PDB entry 4CEU | X-ray diffraction, 1.58 A resolution | chains B and C of the 3 polymer chains in the assembly

== Chain B ==
Molecule: Urease subunit beta
Organism: Sporosarcina pasteurii
Notes: EC 3.5.1.5
UniProtKB: P41021 (URE2_BACPA); residues 1-126 here = UniProt positions 1-126
Chain sequence (126 residues; numbered 1 to 126; the number before each row is that of its first residue):
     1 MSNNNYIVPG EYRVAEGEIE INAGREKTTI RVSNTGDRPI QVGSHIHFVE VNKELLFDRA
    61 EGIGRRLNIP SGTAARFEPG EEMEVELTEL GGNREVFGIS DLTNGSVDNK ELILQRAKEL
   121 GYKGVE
Disordered / not traced: 1-4

== Chain C ==
Molecule: Urease subunit alpha
Organism: Sporosarcina pasteurii
Notes: EC 3.5.1.5
UniProtKB: P41020 (URE1_BACPA); the construct has insertions or renumbered stretches relative to UniProt, so the offset changes along the chain: 1-28 = UniProt 1-28; 30-570 = UniProt 29-569
Chain sequence (570 residues; each row starts with the number of its first residue):
     1 MKINRQQYAE SYGPTVGDEV RLADTDLWIE VEKDYTTYGD EVNFGGGKVL REGMGENGTY
    61 TRTENVLDLL LTNALILDYT GIYKADIGVK DGYIVGIGKG GNPDIMDGVT PNMIVGTATE
   121 VIAAEGKIVT AGGIDTHVHF INPDQVDVAL ANGITTLFGG GTGPAEGSKA TTVTPGPWNI
   181 EKMLKSTEGL PINVGILGKG HGSSIAPIME QIDAGAAGLK IHEDWGATPA SIDRSLTVAD
   241 EADVQVAIHS DTLNEAGFLE DTLRAINGRV IHSFHVEGAG GGHAPDIMAM AGHPNVLPSS
   301 TNPTRPFTVN TIDEHLDMLM VCHHLKQNIP EDVAFADSRI RPETIAAEDI LHDLGIISMM
   361 STDALAMGRA GEMVLRTWQT ADKMKKQRGP LAEEKNGSDN FRLKRYVSKY TINPAIAQGI
   421 AHEVGSIEEG KFADLVLWEP KFFGVKADRV IKGGIIAYAQ IGDPSASIPT PQPVMGRRMY
   481 GTVGDLIHDT NITFMSKSSI QQGVPAKLGL KRRIGTVKNC RNIGKKDMKW NDVTTDIDIN
   541 PETYEVKVDG EVLTCEPVKE LPMAQRYFLF
Differences from the reference sequence: conflict Glu19 (Arg in P41020), Trp28 (Gly in P41020), Thr36 (Tyr35 in P41020), Thr37 (Tyr36 in P41020), Tyr38 (Leu37 in P41020), Leu263 (Val262 in P41020), Ile420 (Met419 in P41020); insertion (29)
Modified / non-standard residues: Lys220 (lysine nz-carboxylic acid; KCX)
Curated features (UniProtKB/Swiss-Prot):
  - active site: His324 (Proton donor)
Bound ions: Ni2+ site 1: His137, His139, Lys220, Asp363 (together with hydroxide ion); Ni2+ site 2: Lys220, His249, His275 (together with hydroxide ion)
Ligand contacts: hydroxide ion (OH): His137, His139, Lys220, His249, His275, Gly280, Asp363

== How chain B and chain C interact ==
Pairs across the interface - 95 pairs, chain B then chain C:
  Ile7(B) - Arg21(C)
  Ile7(B) - Asp24(C)
  Ile7(B) - Asp26(C)
  Val8(B) - Arg21(C)
  Pro9(B) - Ala23(C)
  Pro9(B) - Lys441(C)
  Pro9(B) - Tyr567(C)
  Gly10(B) - Val20(C)
  Gly10(B) - Arg21(C)
  Gly10(B) - Ala23(C)  hydrogen bond (backbone-backbone)
  Gly10(B) - Pro440(C)
  Gly10(B) - Lys441(C)
  Glu11(B) - Val20(C)
  Glu11(B) - Arg21(C)  salt bridge
  Glu11(B) - Trp28(C)
  Tyr12(B) - Ala9(C)
  Tyr12(B) - Pro14(C)
  Tyr12(B) - Glu19(C)
  Tyr12(B) - Val20(C)  hydrophobic
  Tyr12(B) - Gly126(C)
  Arg13(B) - Asp18(C)
  Arg13(B) - Glu19(C)  salt bridge
  Arg13(B) - Trp28(C)
  Val14(B) - Arg5(C)
  Val14(B) - Gln6(C)
  Val14(B) - Ala9(C)  hydrophobic
  Val14(B) - Asp18(C)
  Ala15(B) - Arg5(C)
  Ala15(B) - Gly17(C)
  Ala15(B) - Asp18(C)  hydrogen bond (backbone-side chain)
  Glu16(B) - Arg5(C)  hydrogen bond (backbone-side chain)
  Gly17(B) - Arg5(C)
  Glu18(B) - Lys2(C)
  Glu18(B) - Ile3(C)
  Ile19(B) - Lys2(C)
  Ile19(B) - Ile3(C)  hydrogen bond (backbone-backbone)
  Ile19(B) - Arg5(C)
  Ile19(B) - Tyr8(C)  hydrophobic
  Ile19(B) - Tyr38(C)  hydrophobic
  Glu20(B) - Met1(C)
  Glu20(B) - Lys2(C)
  Glu20(B) - Tyr38(C)
  Ile21(B) - Met1(C)  hydrogen bond (backbone-backbone)
  Ile21(B) - Ile3(C)  hydrophobic
  Ile21(B) - Tyr38(C)
  Ile21(B) - Gly39(C)
  Asn22(B) - Tyr38(C)  hydrogen bond (backbone-backbone)
  Asn22(B) - Gly39(C)
  Arg25(B) - Asp40(C)  salt bridge
  Arg25(B) - Asp107(C)  salt bridge
  Gly43(B) - Gly47(C)
  Gly43(B) - Arg51(C)
  Ser44(B) - Val49(C)
  His45(B) - Gly39(C)  hydrogen bond (side chain-backbone)
  His45(B) - Asp40(C)  salt bridge
  His45(B) - Val49(C)
  His45(B) - Met54(C)
  His45(B) - Ile105(C)
  Ile46(B) - Met54(C)
  Arg66(B) - Gly39(C)  hydrogen bond (side chain-backbone)
  Arg66(B) - Asp40(C)  salt bridge
  Asn68(B) - Met1(C)
  Pro70(B) - Met1(C)
  Pro70(B) - Ile3(C)  hydrophobic
  Pro70(B) - Tyr12(C)
  Ser71(B) - Tyr12(C)  hydrogen bond (backbone-side chain)
  Ser71(B) - Gly39(C)
  Ser71(B) - Glu41(C)  hydrogen bond (side chain-backbone)
  Ser71(B) - Asn43(C)  hydrogen bond
  Ser71(B) - Val49(C)
  Gly72(B) - Asn43(C)
  Gly72(B) - Gly47(C)
  Gly72(B) - Lys48(C)
  Gly72(B) - Val49(C)
  Leu90(B) - Ile105(C)
  Gly91(B) - Asp104(C)
  Gly91(B) - Ile105(C)  hydrogen bond (backbone-backbone)
  Gly91(B) - Met106(C)
  Gly91(B) - Asp107(C)
  Gly92(B) - Pro103(C)
  Gly92(B) - Ile105(C)
  Gly92(B) - Met106(C)  hydrogen bond (backbone-backbone)
  Gly92(B) - Asp107(C)  hydrogen bond (backbone-side chain)
  Asn93(B) - Pro103(C)  hydrogen bond (backbone-backbone)
  Asn93(B) - Asp104(C)
  Arg94(B) - Asp104(C)  hydrogen bond (backbone-backbone)
  Glu95(B) - Asp104(C)  hydrogen bond (backbone-backbone)
  Glu95(B) - Ile105(C)
  Phe97(B) - Glu52(C)
  Phe97(B) - Gly53(C)
  Phe97(B) - Thr59(C)
  Phe97(B) - Asp104(C)
  Gly98(B) - Glu52(C)
  Ile99(B) - Glu52(C)  hydrogen bond (backbone-side chain)
  Ile99(B) - Gly53(C)
Also at the interface, not in a pair above, chain B (39 interface residues in all): Tyr6, Ile69, Thr73, Val96
Also at the interface, not in a pair above, chain C (47 interface residues in all): Asn4, Gly13, Thr15, Val16, Thr37, Gly397, Arg566

== In short ==
The interface between chain B and chain C involves 39 residues on one side and 47 on the other; the contacts
include 18 hydrogen bonds and 6 salt bridges. Among the polar pairs are Glu11(B)-Arg21(C), Arg13(B)-Glu19(C)
and Arg25(B)-Asp40(C). Ligands of chain C: hydroxide ion.
Chain B is Urease subunit beta and chain C is Urease subunit alpha, both from Sporosarcina pasteurii; the
structure, 1.58 A resolution native Sporosarcina pasteurii urease, was determined by X-ray diffraction,
deposited together with 4CEX.
